Entry 4G3G (X-ray diffraction, 2.50 A resolution); this record covers chain A.

[Chain A]
Name: NF-kappa-beta-inducing kinase
Source organism: Mus musculus
Notes: EC 2.7.11.25
Reference sequence: Q9WUL6 (M3K14_MOUSE); numbering as in UniProt (aligned over 345-675)
Amino-acid sequence (350 residues; numbered 329 to 678; the number before each row is that of its first residue):
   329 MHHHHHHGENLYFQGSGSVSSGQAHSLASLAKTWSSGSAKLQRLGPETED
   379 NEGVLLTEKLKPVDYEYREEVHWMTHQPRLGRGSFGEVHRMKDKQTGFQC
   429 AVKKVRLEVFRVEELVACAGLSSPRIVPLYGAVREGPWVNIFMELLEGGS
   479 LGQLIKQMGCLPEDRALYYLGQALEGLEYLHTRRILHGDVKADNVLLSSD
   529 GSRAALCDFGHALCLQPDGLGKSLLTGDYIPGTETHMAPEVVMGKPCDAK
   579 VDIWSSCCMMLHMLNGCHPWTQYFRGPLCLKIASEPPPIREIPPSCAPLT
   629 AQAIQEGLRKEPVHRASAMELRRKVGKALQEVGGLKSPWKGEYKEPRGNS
Not modelled in the structure: 329-343, 364-372, 544-555, 677-678
Construct notes: expression tag (329-344, 676-678); engineered mutation Leu408 (Val in Q9WUL6)
Residues lining bound ligands: 0WA (4-fluoro-2-{[4-(pyridin-4-yl)-1,3-thiazol-2-yl]amino}phenol): Leu408, Arg410, Gly411, Val416, Ala429, Val430, Lys431, Glu442, Leu457, Ile469, Phe470, Met471, Ser478, Gln481, Asp521, Asn522, Leu524, Cys535, Asp536, Phe537
Swiss-Prot annotation at these positions:
  - active site: Asp517 (Proton acceptor)
  - binding site (ATP): Lys431
  - modified residue: Thr561 (Phosphothreonine)

[Summary]
Chain A binds compound 0WA. UniProt lists active-site residue Asp517 and ATP-binding residue Lys431.
Chain A is NF-kappa-beta-inducing kinase (Mus musculus); the structure, Crystal structure of murine NF-kappaB
inducing kinase (NIK) V408L bound to a 2-(aminothiazolyl)phenol (cmp3), was determined by X-ray diffraction
together with 4G3D, 4G3E, 4G3C and 4G3F from the same study.
